PDB entry 7ZBN | electron microscopy, 2.62 A resolution | chains A and C of the 8 polymer chains in the assembly

== Chain A (and C) ==
Name: Glycogen [starch] synthase, muscle
Organism: Homo sapiens
Notes: EC 2.4.1.11; chain C of this document is another copy of the same molecule, construct and numbering; everything in this record applies to it too
Reference sequence: P13807 (GYS1_HUMAN); numbering as in UniProt (aligned over 1-737)
Amino-acid sequence (737 residues; numbered 1 to 737; the number before each row is that of its first residue):
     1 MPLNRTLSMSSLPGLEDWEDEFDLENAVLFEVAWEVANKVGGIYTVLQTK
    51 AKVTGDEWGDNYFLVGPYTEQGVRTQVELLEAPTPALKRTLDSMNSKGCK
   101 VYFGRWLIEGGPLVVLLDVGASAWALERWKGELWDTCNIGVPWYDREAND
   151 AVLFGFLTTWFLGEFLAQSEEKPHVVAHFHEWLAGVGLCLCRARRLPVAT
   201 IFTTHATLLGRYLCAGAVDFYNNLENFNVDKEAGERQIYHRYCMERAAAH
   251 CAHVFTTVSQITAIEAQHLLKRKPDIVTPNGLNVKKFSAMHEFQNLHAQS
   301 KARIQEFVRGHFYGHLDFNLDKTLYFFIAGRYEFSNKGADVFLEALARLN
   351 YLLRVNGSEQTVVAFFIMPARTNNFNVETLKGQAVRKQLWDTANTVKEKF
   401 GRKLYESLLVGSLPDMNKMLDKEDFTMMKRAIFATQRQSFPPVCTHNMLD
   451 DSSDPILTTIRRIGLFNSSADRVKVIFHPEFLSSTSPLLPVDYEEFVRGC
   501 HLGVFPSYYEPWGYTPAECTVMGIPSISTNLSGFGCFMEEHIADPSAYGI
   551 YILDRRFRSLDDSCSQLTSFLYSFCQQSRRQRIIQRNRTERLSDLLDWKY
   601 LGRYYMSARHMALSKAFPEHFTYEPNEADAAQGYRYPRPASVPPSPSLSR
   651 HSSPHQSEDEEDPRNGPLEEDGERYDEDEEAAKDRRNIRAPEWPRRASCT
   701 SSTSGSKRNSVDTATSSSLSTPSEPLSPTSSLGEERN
Not modelled in the structure: 1-12, 288-292, 626-629, 639-737
Swiss-Prot annotation at these positions:
  - binding site (UDP): K39, R331, T515
  - binding site (UDP-alpha-D-glucose): H205, R211, R331, E510, W512, G513
  - binding site (alpha-D-glucose 6-phosphate): H291, E292, Q294, H297, K301, H501, R582, R586
  - modified residue: S8 (Phosphoserine), S11 (Phosphoserine), S412 (Phosphoserine), S641 (Phosphoserine), S645 (Phosphoserine), S649 (Phosphoserine), S652 (Phosphoserine), S653 (Phosphoserine), S657 (Phosphoserine), S698 (Phosphoserine), T700 (Phosphothreonine), S710 (Phosphoserine), T721 (Phosphothreonine), S727 (Phosphoserine), S731 (Phosphoserine)
  - natural variant: G464 (G464S: In NIDDM)
From the paper describing this entry:
  - higher-order assembly contacts with a neighbouring Glycogen [starch] synthase, muscle: R588, R591
  - mutagenesis - W18A, R588A/R591A, Y600A, R603A, H610E: increased catalytic activity on basal (-G6P)
  - mutagenesis - Y600A: decreased catalytic activity
  - mutagenesis - R588A/R591A: decreased stability
  - mutagenesis - R588A/R591A: unchanged catalytic activity on dephosphorylation at S641 and S8

== How chain A and chain C interact ==
Pairs across the interface (66):
  E306(A) - Y405(C)  hydrogen bond
  R309(A) - Y405(C)
  R309(A) - L409(C)
  L316(A) - L409(C)  hydrophobic
  L316(A) - V410(C)
  R386(A) - Y405(C)
  L389(A) - Y405(C)
  L389(A) - L408(C)
  L389(A) - L409(C)  hydrophobic
  W390(A) - Y405(C)
  T392(A) - L408(C)
  A393(A) - L404(C)  hydrophobic
  A393(A) - Y405(C)  hydrophobic
  V396(A) - F400(C)  hydrophobic
  V396(A) - L404(C)  hydrophobic
  K397(A) - K397(C)
  K397(A) - E398(C)  salt bridge
  K397(A) - F400(C)
  K397(A) - G401(C)
  E398(A) - K397(C)  salt bridge
  F400(A) - V396(C)  hydrophobic
  F400(A) - K397(C)
  F400(A) - F400(C)  hydrophobic
  F400(A) - L420(C)  hydrophobic
  G401(A) - K397(C)
  L404(A) - A393(C)  hydrophobic
  L404(A) - V396(C)  hydrophobic
  L404(A) - M428(C)  hydrophobic
  Y405(A) - E306(C)  hydrogen bond
  Y405(A) - R309(C)
  Y405(A) - R386(C)
  Y405(A) - L389(C)
  Y405(A) - W390(C)
  Y405(A) - A393(C)  hydrophobic
  L408(A) - L389(C)
  L408(A) - T392(C)
  L408(A) - M428(C)
  L408(A) - I432(C)  hydrophobic
  L408(A) - T435(C)  hydrogen bond (backbone-side chain)
  L409(A) - R309(C)
  L409(A) - L316(C)  hydrophobic
  L409(A) - L389(C)  hydrophobic
  L409(A) - T435(C)
  V410(A) - L316(C)
  G411(A) - I432(C)
  G411(A) - T435(C)
  S412(A) - I432(C)
  L413(A) - M428(C)  hydrophobic
  L413(A) - I432(C)
  P414(A) - M428(C)  hydrophobic
  M416(A) - M416(C)  hydrophobic
  M416(A) - L420(C)  hydrophobic
  N417(A) - N417(C)
  L420(A) - F400(C)  hydrophobic
  L420(A) - M416(C)  hydrophobic
  M428(A) - L404(C)  hydrophobic
  M428(A) - L408(C)
  M428(A) - L413(C)  hydrophobic
  M428(A) - P414(C)  hydrophobic
  I432(A) - L408(C)  hydrophobic
  I432(A) - G411(C)
  I432(A) - S412(C)
  I432(A) - L413(C)
  T435(A) - L408(C)  hydrogen bond (side chain-backbone)
  T435(A) - L409(C)
  T435(A) - G411(C)
Other interface residues (no listed pair), chain A (33 interface residues in all): G314, F425, K429, A431, Q436
Other interface residues (no listed pair), chain C (33 interface residues in all): G314, F425, K429, A431, Q436

== Summary ==
The chain A/chain C interface involves 33 residues from each chain; the contacts include 4 hydrogen bonds and
2 salt bridges. Polar contacts include K397(A)-E398(C), E306(A)-Y405(C) and L408(A)-T435(C). The paper reports
that W18A, R588A/R591A and Y600A of chain A, among others, increase catalytic activity on basal (-G6P);
higher-order assembly contacts with a neighbouring Glycogen [starch] synthase, muscle through R588(A) and
R591(A); 5 substitutions were tested in all.
Chain A and chain C are both Glycogen [starch] synthase, muscle (Homo sapiens); the structure, Cryo-EM
structure of the human GS-GN complex in the inhibited state, was determined by electron microscopy.
